Entry 7MHS (electron microscopy, 3.60 A resolution); this record covers chains C and D of the 6 polymer chains in the assembly.

# Chain C (and D)
Protein: Transitional endoplasmic reticulum ATPase
From: Homo sapiens
Notes: EC 3.6.4.6; chain D of this document is another copy of the same molecule, construct and numbering; everything in this record applies to it too
Reference sequence: P55072 (TERA_HUMAN); residues 1-806 here = UniProt positions 1-806
Chain sequence (806 residues; each row starts with the number of its first residue):
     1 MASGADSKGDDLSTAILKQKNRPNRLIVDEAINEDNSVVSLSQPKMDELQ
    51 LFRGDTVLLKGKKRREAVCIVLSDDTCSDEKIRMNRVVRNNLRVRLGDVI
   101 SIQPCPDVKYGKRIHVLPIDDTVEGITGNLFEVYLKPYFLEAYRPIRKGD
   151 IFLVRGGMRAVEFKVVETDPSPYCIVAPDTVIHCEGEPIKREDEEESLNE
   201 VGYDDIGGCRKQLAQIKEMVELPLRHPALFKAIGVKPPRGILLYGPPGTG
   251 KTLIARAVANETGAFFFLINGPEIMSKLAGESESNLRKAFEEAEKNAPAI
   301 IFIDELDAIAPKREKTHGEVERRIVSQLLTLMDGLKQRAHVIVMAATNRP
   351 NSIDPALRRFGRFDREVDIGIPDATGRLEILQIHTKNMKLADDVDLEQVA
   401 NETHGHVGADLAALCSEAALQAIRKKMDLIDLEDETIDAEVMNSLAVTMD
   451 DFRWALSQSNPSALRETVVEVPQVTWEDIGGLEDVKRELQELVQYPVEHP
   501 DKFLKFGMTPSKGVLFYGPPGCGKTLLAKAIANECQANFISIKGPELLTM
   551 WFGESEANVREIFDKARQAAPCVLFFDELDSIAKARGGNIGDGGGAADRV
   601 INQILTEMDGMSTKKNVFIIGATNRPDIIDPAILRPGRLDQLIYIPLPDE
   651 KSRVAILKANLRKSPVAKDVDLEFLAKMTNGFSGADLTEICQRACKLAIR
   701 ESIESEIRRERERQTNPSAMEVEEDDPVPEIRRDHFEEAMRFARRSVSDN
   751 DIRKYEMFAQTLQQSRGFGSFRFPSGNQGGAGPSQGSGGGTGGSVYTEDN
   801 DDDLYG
Disordered / not traced: 1-197, 431-439, 588-592, 715-725, 767-806 (chain D: 1-199, 431-439, 588-592, 715-725, 766-806)
Ion coordination: Mg2+ site 1: T252 (together with ADP); Mg2+ site 2: T525 (together with ADP)
Ligand contacts:
  - ADP / beryllium trifluoride, molecule 1: D205, I206, G207, P247, G248, T249, G250, K251, T252, L253, R256, E305, N348, I380, H384, V407, G408, A409
  - ADP / beryllium trifluoride, molecule 2: D333, R359, R362
  - ADP / beryllium trifluoride, molecule 3: D478, I479, G480, P520, G521, C522, G523, K524, T525, L526, E578, N624, I656, G684, A685, T688
  - ADP / beryllium trifluoride, molecule 4: D609, R635, R638
UniProt features mapped onto this chain:
  - region: T797 to G806 (Interaction with UBXN6)
  - motif: D802 to G806 (PIM motif)
  - binding site (ATP): P247 to L253, N348, H384, G521 to L526
  - modified residue: A2 (N-acetylalanine), S3 (Phosphoserine), S7 (Phosphoserine), S13 (Phosphoserine), S37 (Phosphoserine), K315 (N6,N6,N6-trimethyllysine), T436 (Phosphothreonine), S462 (Phosphoserine), K502 (N6-acetyllysine), K505 (N6-acetyllysine), K668 (N6-acetyllysine), S702 (Phosphoserine), K754 (N6-acetyllysine), S770 (Phosphoserine), S775 (Phosphoserine), S787 (Phosphoserine), Y805 (Phosphotyrosine)
  - cross-link (Glycyl lysine isopeptide (Lys-Gly)): K8 (interchain with G-Cter in SUMO2), K18 (interchain with G-Cter in SUMO2)
  - natural variant: R95 (R95G: In IBMPFD1), G97 (G97E: In CMT2Y), I126 (I126F: In IBMPFD1; uncertain significance), R155 (R155C: In IBMPFD1; R155H: In FTDALS6 and IBMPFD1; R155L: In IBMPFD1; R155P: In IBMPFD1; R155S: In IBMPFD1), R159 (R159G: In FTDALS6; R159H: In IBMPFD1), A160 (A160T: In IBMPFD1; uncertain significance), E185 (E185K: In CMT2Y), R191 (R191Q: In FTDALS6 and IBMPFD1), L198 (L198W: In IBMPFD1), A232 (A232E: In IBMPFD1), I254 (I254F: In IBMPFD1; uncertain significance), I369 (I369T: In IBMPFD1; uncertain significance), 2 further natural variant entries in UniProt
  - mutagenesis: F52 to D55 (Abolishes interaction with NPLOC4; when associated with A-110), R53 (R53A: Minor effect on affinity for ATP and ADP), R86 (R86A: Strongly increased affinity for ATP. Strongly reduced affinity for ADP), Y110 (Y110A: Abolishes interaction with NPLOC4; when associated with 52-A--A-55), R113 to H115 (Severely reduced binding to DERL1), F131 (F131R: Severely reduced binding to DERL1), L140 (L140D: Severely reduced binding to DERL1), D179 (D179R: No effect on binding to DERL1), H183 (H183W: Severely reduced binding to DERL1), K251 (K251Q: Impairs ERAD degradation of HMGCR and does not inhibit interaction with RHBDD1; when associated with Q-524), E305 (E305Q: Defect in ubiquitin-dependent protein degradation by the proteasome; when associated with Q-578), K312 (K312A: Does not affect methylation by VCPKMT), 8 further mutagenesis entries in UniProt
What the authors report for this chain:
  - self-association interface (contacts with another copy of this molecule): L335, M611
  - binding site for Unknown substrate: L278, A279, W551, F552

# How chain C and chain D interact
Residue-residue contacts (121; chain C residue first):
  G248(C) - R359(D)
  T252(C) - G334(D)
  R256(C) - L335(D)
  L268(C) - L335(D)  hydrophobic
  N270(C) - T330(D)  hydrogen bond
  P272(C) - E283(D)
  P272(C) - R323(D)
  P272(C) - S326(D)
  P272(C) - Q327(D)  hydrogen bond (backbone-side chain)
  E273(C) - R287(D)
  M275(C) - R323(D)  hydrogen bond
  S276(C) - A279(D)
  K277(C) - L278(D)
  K277(C) - A279(D)
  K277(C) - E281(D)
  E305(C) - R313(D)  salt bridge
  E305(C) - S326(D)
  A308(C) - R323(D)
  A308(C) - S326(D)
  P311(C) - R322(D)
  T316(C) - E319(D)  hydrogen bond
  G318(C) - E319(D)  hydrogen bond (backbone-side chain)
  E321(C) - E319(D)
  N348(C) - R313(D)
  R349(C) - R313(D)
  R349(C) - R322(D)
  N387(C) - I233(D)
  N387(C) - G234(D)
  M388(C) - I233(D)
  M388(C) - V235(D)  hydrophobic
  A409(C) - R359(D)
  A409(C) - F360(D)
  A412(C) - F360(D)  hydrophobic
  A413(C) - F360(D)  hydrophobic
  S416(C) - V235(D)
  S416(C) - K236(D)
  E417(C) - R365(D)  salt bridge
  A419(C) - I233(D)  hydrophobic
  A419(C) - V235(D)  hydrophobic
  L420(C) - P238(D)  hydrophobic
  I423(C) - L229(D)  hydrophobic
  R424(C) - E218(D)  salt bridge
  L445(C) - I233(D)  hydrophobic
  S462(C) - R359(D)
  R465(C) - R358(D)  hydrogen bond (side chain-backbone)
  R465(C) - F363(D)  hydrogen bond (side chain-backbone)
  R465(C) - D364(D)  hydrogen bond (side chain-backbone)
  R465(C) - E366(D)  salt bridge
  E466(C) - K312(D)  salt bridge
  E466(C) - N351(D)
  E470(C) - M611(D)
  E470(C) - T613(D)
  P472(C) - S612(D)
  P520(C) - R635(D)
  G521(C) - R635(D)
  T525(C) - G610(D)
  T525(C) - M611(D)
  A528(C) - M611(D)
  K529(C) - G610(D)  hydrogen bond (side chain-backbone)
  K529(C) - M611(D)
  K529(C) - K614(D)
  F539(C) - M611(D)  hydrophobic
  K543(C) - Q603(D)
  K543(C) - T606(D)
  K543(C) - E607(D)
  P545(C) - E556(D)
  P545(C) - R560(D)
  P545(C) - R599(D)
  E546(C) - R560(D)
  L548(C) - F552(D)  hydrophobic
  L548(C) - R599(D)
  T549(C) - F552(D)
  M550(C) - W551(D)  hydrophobic
  M550(C) - F552(D)  hydrogen bond (backbone-backbone)
  M550(C) - E554(D)
  D577(C) - T606(D)
  E578(C) - N602(D)  hydrogen bond
  E578(C) - L605(D)
  E578(C) - T606(D)  hydrogen bond
  S581(C) - R599(D)
  S581(C) - N602(D)
  A596(C) - F552(D)  hydrophobic
  N624(C) - R586(D)
  R625(C) - R586(D)
  K663(C) - F506(D)
  K663(C) - G507(D)
  S664(C) - F506(D)
  P665(C) - F506(D)  hydrophobic
  A685(C) - R635(D)
  A685(C) - P636(D)
  D686(C) - P636(D)
  E689(C) - P636(D)
  E689(C) - D640(D)
  C691(C) - M508(D)
  Q692(C) - M508(D)
  Q692(C) - T509(D)  hydrogen bond (side chain-backbone)
  Q692(C) - P510(D)  hydrogen bond (side chain-backbone)
  Q692(C) - S511(D)  hydrogen bond
  R693(C) - Q641(D)  hydrogen bond
  C695(C) - F506(D)  hydrophobic
  C695(C) - M508(D)  hydrophobic
  K696(C) - E491(D)
  I699(C) - K502(D)
  I699(C) - F503(D)  hydrophobic
  I699(C) - F506(D)  hydrophobic
  R700(C) - R487(D)
  R700(C) - E491(D)  salt bridge
  R700(C) - Y495(D)
  S702(C) - K502(D)  hydrogen bond
  I703(C) - H499(D)
  I703(C) - K502(D)
  I731(C) - F506(D)  hydrophobic
  R744(C) - L634(D)  hydrogen bond (side chain-backbone)
  R744(C) - R635(D)
  R744(C) - P636(D)
  R744(C) - L639(D)
  R744(C) - D640(D)  hydrogen bond (side chain-backbone)
  R744(C) - L642(D)
  R745(C) - S765(D)
  S746(C) - R635(D)
  S746(C) - P636(D)
Also at the interface, not in a pair above, chain C (93 interface residues in all): P247, F266, D304, D307, K315, H317, V320, M442, Q458, V469, V471, A532, S541, E554, F575, D580, A597, F682, A698, V728, P729
Also at the interface, not in a pair above, chain D (80 interface residues in all): F230, A232, K315, H317, L329, Q337, P355, A356, K505, G553, D609, A632, L762

# Overview
93 residues of chain C and 80 residues of chain D are in contact; the contacts include 19 hydrogen bonds and 6
salt bridges. Polar pairs include E305(C)-R313(D), E417(C)-R365(D) and R424(C)-E218(D). The paper reports a
binding site for Unknown substrate at L278(C), A279(C) and W551(C) among others; a self-association interface
involving L335(C) and M611(C).
Both chains are Transitional endoplasmic reticulum ATPase (Homo sapiens). Entry 7MHS (Structure of p97
(subunits A to E) with substrate engaged) was determined by electron microscopy.
